Entry 1OTC (X-ray diffraction, 2.80 A resolution); this record covers chains D and B of the 3 polymer chains in the assembly.

== Chain D ==
Molecule: 12-nt DNA strand
Notes: fragment: single strand dodecamer dna
Sequence (12 nucleotides; each row starts with the number of its first residue):
     1 GGGGTTTTGG GG

== Chain B ==
Molecule: Protein (telomere-binding protein beta subunit)
Organism: Sterkiella nova
Notes: fragment: n-terminal 28 kda core domain
UniProtKB: P16458 (TEBB_OXYNO); residue numbers follow UniProt; this construct covers 1-260
Amino-acid sequence (260 residues; each row starts with the number of its first residue):
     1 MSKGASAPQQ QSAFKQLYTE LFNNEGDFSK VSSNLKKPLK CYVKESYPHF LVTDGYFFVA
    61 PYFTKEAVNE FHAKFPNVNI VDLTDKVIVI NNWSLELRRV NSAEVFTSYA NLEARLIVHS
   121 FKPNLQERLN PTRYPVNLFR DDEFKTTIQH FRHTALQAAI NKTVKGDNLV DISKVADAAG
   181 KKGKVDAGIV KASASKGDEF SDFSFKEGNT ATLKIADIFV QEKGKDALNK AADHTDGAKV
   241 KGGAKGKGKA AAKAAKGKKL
Unresolved in the structure: 1-9, 223-260
Swiss-Prot annotation at these positions:
  - natural variant: Ala110 (A110S: In MAC-41S)
From the paper describing this entry:
  - binding site for the 12-nt DNA strand (chain D): Glu45, Phe106, Tyr134, Arg140, Lys145

== Interface between chain D and chain B ==
Contacting residue pairs (13; chain D residue first):
  DT5(D) - Tyr134(B)  stacking on the base
  DT6(D) - Tyr134(B)  hydrogen bond to the phosphate
  DT7(D) - Glu45(B)  base contact
  DT7(D) - Tyr134(B)  base contact
  DG9(D) - Glu45(B)  hydrogen bond to the base
  DG9(D) - His49(B)  base contact
  DG9(D) - Leu51(B)  base contact
  DG9(D) - Phe106(B)  sugar contact
  DG10(D) - Ser102(B)  hydrogen bond to the base
  DG10(D) - Phe106(B)  phosphate contact
  DG10(D) - Tyr109(B)  base contact
  DG10(D) - Arg140(B)  salt bridge to the phosphate
  DG10(D) - Lys145(B)  hydrogen bond to the base
Other interface residues (no listed pair), chain B (14 interface residues in all): Lys44, Pro48, Phe58, Ala103, Ser108

== Summary ==
5 residues of chain D face 14 of chain B across their interface; the contacts include 4 hydrogen bonds, 1 salt
bridge and 1 aromatic stacking contact. Polar pairs include DG9(D)-Glu45(B), DG10(D)-Ser102(B) and
DG10(D)-Lys145(B). From the paper: a binding site for the 12-nt DNA strand (chain D) at Glu45(B), Phe106(B)
and Tyr134(B) among others.
Chain D is a 12-nt DNA strand and chain B is Protein (telomere-binding protein beta subunit) (Sterkiella
nova); the structure, The O. nova telomere end binding protein complexed with single strand DNA, was
determined by X-ray diffraction.
